Entry 7FDC (electron microscopy, 6.60 A resolution (low resolution: residue-level contacts below are approximate; hydrogen-bond / salt-bridge calls are withheld)); this record covers chains M and N of the 31 polymer chains in the assembly.

Chain M:
Molecule: V-type proton ATPase subunit D
From: Saccharomyces cerevisiae S288C
Reference sequence: P32610 (VATD_YEAST); residues 1-256 here = UniProt positions 1-256
Amino-acid sequence (256 residues; numbered 1 to 256; the number before each row is that of its first residue):
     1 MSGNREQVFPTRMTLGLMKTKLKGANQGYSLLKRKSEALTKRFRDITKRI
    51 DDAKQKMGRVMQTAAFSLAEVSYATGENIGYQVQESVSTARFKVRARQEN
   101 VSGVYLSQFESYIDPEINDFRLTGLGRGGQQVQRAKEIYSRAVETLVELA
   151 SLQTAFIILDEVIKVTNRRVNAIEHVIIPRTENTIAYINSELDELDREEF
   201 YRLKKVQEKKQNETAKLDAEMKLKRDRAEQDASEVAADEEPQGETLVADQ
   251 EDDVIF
Disordered / not traced: 1-5, 224-256

Chain N:
Molecule: V-type proton ATPase subunit F
From: Saccharomyces cerevisiae S288C
Reference sequence: P39111 (VATF_YEAST); residues 1-118 here = UniProt positions 1-118
Amino-acid sequence (118 residues; numbered 1 to 118; the number before each row is that of its first residue):
     1 MAEKRTLIAVIADEDTTTGLLLAGIGQITPETQEKNFFVYQEGKTTKEEI
    51 TDKFNHFTEERDDIAILLINQHIAENIRARVDSFTNAFPAILEIPSKDHP
   101 YDPEKDSVLKRVRKLFGE
Disordered / not traced: 1, 117-118

Chain M / chain N interface:
Contacting residue pairs (58; chain M residue first):
  R44(M) - L115(N)
  R44(M) - F116(N)
  T47(M) - F116(N)
  D51(M) - F116(N)
  K54(M) - L92(N)
  K54(M) - Y101(N)
  K54(M) - D106(N)
  K54(M) - V108(N)
  G58(M) - P95(N)
  G58(M) - Y101(N)
  R59(M) - P100(N)
  R59(M) - Y101(N)
  R59(M) - P103(N)
  Q62(M) - P95(N)
  Q62(M) - P100(N)
  Q62(M) - Y101(N)
  F66(M) - S96(N)
  F66(M) - D98(N)
  L68(M) - T18(N)
  L68(M) - G19(N)
  L68(M) - L22(N)
  N78(M) - T18(N)
  V83(M) - L21(N)
  V87(M) - G26(N)
  S88(M) - Q27(N)
  S88(M) - I28(N)
  S88(M) - P30(N)
  T89(M) - G26(N)
  T89(M) - Q27(N)
  A90(M) - G24(N)
  A90(M) - I25(N)
  A90(M) - Q27(N)
  R91(M) - L22(N)
  R91(M) - A23(N)
  R91(M) - G24(N)
  F92(M) - G24(N)
  F92(M) - I25(N)
  K93(M) - T6(N)
  V94(M) - T6(N)
  V94(M) - I8(N)
  V94(M) - A65(N)
  R95(M) - E3(N)
  A96(M) - E3(N)
  R97(M) - E3(N)
  Q98(M) - E3(N)
  F109(M) - A90(N)
  K136(M) - L22(N)
  Y139(M) - G19(N)
  Y139(M) - A23(N)
  L146(M) - L92(N)
  L149(M) - L92(N)
  A150(M) - I66(N)
  Q153(M) - L92(N)
  Q153(M) - V108(N)
  I157(M) - A87(N)
  D160(M) - K114(N)
  D160(M) - L115(N)
  E161(M) - A87(N)
Other interface residues (no listed pair), chain M (38 interface residues in all): F43, Q84, D119, V143, T154
Other interface residues (no listed pair), chain N (35 interface residues in all): F88, I91, H99, D102, V112

In short:
38 residues of chain M face 35 of chain N across their interface.
Chain M is V-type proton ATPase subunit D and chain N is V-type proton ATPase subunit F, both from
Saccharomyces cerevisiae S288C; the structure, CryoEM Structures of Reconstituted V-ATPase, state3, was
determined by electron microscopy.
